Entry 2DEX (X-ray diffraction, 2.10 A resolution); this record covers chains X and A.

[Chain X]
Molecule: Protein-arginine deiminase type IV
Source organism: Homo sapiens
Notes: EC 3.5.3.15
Reference sequence: Q9UM07 (PADI4_HUMAN); residue numbers follow UniProt; this construct covers 1-663
Sequence (671 residues; numbered -7 to 663; the number before each row is that of its first residue; numbers below 1 keep their minus sign (Gly-7 is residue -7)):
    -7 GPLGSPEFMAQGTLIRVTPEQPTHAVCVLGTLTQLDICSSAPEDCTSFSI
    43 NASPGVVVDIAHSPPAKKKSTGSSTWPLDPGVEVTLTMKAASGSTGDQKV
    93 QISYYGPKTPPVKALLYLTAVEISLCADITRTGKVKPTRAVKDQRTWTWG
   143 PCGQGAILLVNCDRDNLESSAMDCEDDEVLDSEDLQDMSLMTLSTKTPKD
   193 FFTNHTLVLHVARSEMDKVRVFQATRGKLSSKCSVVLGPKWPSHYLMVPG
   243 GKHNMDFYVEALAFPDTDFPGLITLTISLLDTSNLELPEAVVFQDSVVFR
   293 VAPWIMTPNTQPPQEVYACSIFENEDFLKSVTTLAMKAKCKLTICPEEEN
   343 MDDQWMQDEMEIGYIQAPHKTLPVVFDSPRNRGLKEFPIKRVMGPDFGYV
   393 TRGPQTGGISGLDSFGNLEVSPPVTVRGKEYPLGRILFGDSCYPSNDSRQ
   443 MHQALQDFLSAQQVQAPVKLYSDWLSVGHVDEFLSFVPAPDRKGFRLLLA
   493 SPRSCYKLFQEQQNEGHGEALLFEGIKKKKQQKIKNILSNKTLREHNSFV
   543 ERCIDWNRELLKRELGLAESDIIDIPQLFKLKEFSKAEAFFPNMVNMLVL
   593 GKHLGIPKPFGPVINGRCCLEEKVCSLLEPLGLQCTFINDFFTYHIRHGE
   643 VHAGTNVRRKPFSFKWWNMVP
Not modelled in the structure: -7 to 3, 35-37, 53-66, 127-135, 218-224
Construct notes: cloning artifact (-7 to 0); engineered mutation Ala645 (Cys in Q9UM07)
Metal / ion sites: Ca2+ site 1: Asn153, Asp155, Asp157, Asp165, Asp176, Asp179; Ca2+ site 2: Asp155, Asp157, Asp179, Asp388; Ca2+ site 3: Asp165, Asp168, Glu170; Ca2+ site 4: Gln349, Glu353, Phe407, Leu410, Glu411; Ca2+ site 5: Glu351, Asp369, Ser370, Asn373
Swiss-Prot annotation at these positions:
  - active site: Asp350, His471, Asp473
  - binding site (Ca(2+)): Asn153, Asp155, Asp157, Asp165, Asp168, Glu170, Asp176, Asp179, Gln349, Glu351, Glu353, Asp369, Ser370, Asn373, Asp388, Phe407, Leu410, Glu411
  - binding site (substrate): Arg374, Arg639
  - modified residue (Citrulline): Arg205, Arg212, Arg218, Arg372, Arg374, Arg383
  - natural variant: Ala82 (V82A: Does not affect catalytic activity; this construct carries the variant), Ala112 (G112A: Does not affect catalytic activity; this construct carries the variant)
  - mutagenesis: Gln346 (Q346A: Impaired binding of TDFA Inhibitor), Arg374 (R374A: Strongly reduces enzymatic activity; R374Q: Impaired binding of TDFA Inhibitor), Arg639 (R639Q: Impaired binding of TDFA Inhibitor)
From the paper describing this entry:
  - mutagenesis - R374A: decreased catalytic activity with 10-mer peptide from histone H3 (chain A)
  - mutagenesis - C645A: abolished catalytic activity (citing earlier work)

[Chain A]
Molecule: 10-mer peptide from histone H3
Sequence (10 residues; row label = number of the first residue in the row; numbering starts at 0):
     0 LAPRKQLATK
Not modelled in the structure: 0, 6-9

[Chain X / chain A interface]
Contacting residue pairs (21):
  Asp344(X) - Ala1(A)
  Gln346(X) - Ala1(A)  hydrogen bond (side chain-backbone)
  Trp347(X) - Ala1(A)  hydrogen bond (side chain-backbone)
  Trp347(X) - Pro2(A)
  Trp347(X) - Arg3(A)
  Gln349(X) - Arg3(A)
  Asp350(X) - Arg3(A)  salt bridge
  Arg374(X) - Pro2(A)  hydrogen bond (side chain-backbone)
  Arg374(X) - Arg3(A)  hydrogen bond (side chain-backbone)
  Arg374(X) - Gln5(A)
  Gly408(X) - Arg3(A)
  Ser468(X) - Lys4(A)
  Val469(X) - Arg3(A)
  His471(X) - Arg3(A)  hydrogen bond
  Asp473(X) - Arg3(A)  salt bridge
  Asn588(X) - Arg3(A)
  Arg639(X) - Ala1(A)
  Arg639(X) - Pro2(A)
  Arg639(X) - Arg3(A)  hydrogen bond (backbone-backbone)
  His640(X) - Arg3(A)
  Ala645(X) - Arg3(A)
Other interface residues (no listed pair), chain X (17 interface residues in all): Glu474, Gly641
The authors on this interface:
  - interface residues, chain X: Gln346(X), Trp347(X), Asp350(X), Arg372(X), Arg374(X), Val469(X), Asp473(X), Arg639(X)

[Overview]
17 residues of chain X and 5 residues of chain A are in contact; the contacts include 6 hydrogen bonds and 2
salt bridges. Polar pairs include Asp350(X)-Arg3(A), Asp473(X)-Arg3(A) and Gln346(X)-Ala1(A). From the paper:
R374A of chain X reduces catalytic activity with 10-mer peptide from histone H3 (chain A); interface residues
Gln346(X), Trp347(X) and Asp350(X) among others.
Here chain X is Protein-arginine deiminase type IV (Homo sapiens) and chain A is a 10-mer peptide from histone
H3. Entry 2DEX (Crystal structure of human peptidylarginine deiminase 4 in complex with histone H3 N-terminal
peptide including Arg17) was determined by X-ray diffraction.
